Entry 7V0I (X-ray diffraction, 1.90 A resolution); this record covers chain A.

# Chain A
Protein: Glucanase
Source organism: Acetivibrio thermocellus
Notes: EC 3.2.1.-
UniProtKB: A3DCY5 (A3DCY5_ACET2); residues 19-472 here correspond to UniProt positions 28-481 (UniProt number = residue number + 9)
Sequence (471 residues; numbered 18 to 488; the number before each row is that of its first residue):
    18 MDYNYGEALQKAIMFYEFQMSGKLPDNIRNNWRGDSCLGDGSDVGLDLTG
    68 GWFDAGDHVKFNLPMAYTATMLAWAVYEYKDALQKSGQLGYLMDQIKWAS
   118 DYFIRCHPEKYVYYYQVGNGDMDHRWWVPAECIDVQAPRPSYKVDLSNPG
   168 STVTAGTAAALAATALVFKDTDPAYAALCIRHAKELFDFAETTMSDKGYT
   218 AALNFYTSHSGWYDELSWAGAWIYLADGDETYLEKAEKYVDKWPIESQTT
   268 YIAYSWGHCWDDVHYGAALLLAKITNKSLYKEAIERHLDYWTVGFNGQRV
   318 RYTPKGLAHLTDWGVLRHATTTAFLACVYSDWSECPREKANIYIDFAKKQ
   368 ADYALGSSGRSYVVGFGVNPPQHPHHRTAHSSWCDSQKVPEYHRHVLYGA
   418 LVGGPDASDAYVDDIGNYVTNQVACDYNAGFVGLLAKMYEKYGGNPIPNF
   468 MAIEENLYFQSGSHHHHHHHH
Disordered / not traced: 18, 470-488
Sequence notes: initiating methionine (18); conflict Q439 (Glu448 in A3DCY5); expression tag (473-488)
Metal / ion sites: Ca2+: S227, G228, D231, E232

# Overview
The Ca2+ site is built by S227, G228, D231 and E232.
Chain A is Glucanase (Acetivibrio thermocellus); the structure, Crystal structure of a CelR catalytic domain
active site mutant with bound cellohexaose substrate, was determined by X-ray diffraction, deposited together
with 7UNP.
